1BAB - chains B and C of the 4 polymer chains in the assembly; structure by X-ray diffraction, 1.50 A resolution.

[Chain B]
Molecule: Hemoglobin thionville (deoxy) (beta chain)
Source organism: Homo sapiens
UniProt: P68871 (HBB_HUMAN); residue numbers follow UniProt; this construct covers 1-146
Sequence (146 residues; row label = number of the first residue in the row):
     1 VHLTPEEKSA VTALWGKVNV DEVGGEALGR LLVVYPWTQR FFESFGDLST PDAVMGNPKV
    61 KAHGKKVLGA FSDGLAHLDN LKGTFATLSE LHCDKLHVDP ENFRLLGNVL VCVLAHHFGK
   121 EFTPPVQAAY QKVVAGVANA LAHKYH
Curated features (UniProtKB/Swiss-Prot):
  - natural variant: Leu3 (H3L: In Graz; this construct carries the variant), Glu7 (E7A: In G-Makassar; E7K: In Hb C; E7Q: In Machida; E7V: In SKCA), Lys8 (E8K: In G-Siriraj; this construct carries the variant), Val11 (A11V: In Iraq-Halabja; this construct carries the variant), Gly16 (W16G: In Randwick; this construct carries the variant), Val23 (E23V: In D-Granada; this construct carries the variant), Gly24 (V24G: In Miyashiro; this construct carries the variant), Gly25 (G25D: In Moscva; G25R: In Riverdale-Bronx; G25V: In Savannah), Leu32 (L32P: In Yokohama), Val33 (L33V: In Muscat; this construct carries the variant), Arg40 (Q40R: In Tianshui; this construct carries the variant), Phe42 (F42Y: In Mequon; deletion: In Bruxelles), 11 further natural variant entries in UniProt
Bound ions: heme Fe near His92 (its only coordinating residue here)
Residues lining bound ligands: heme (HEM): Leu31, Thr38, Phe41, Phe42, His63, Lys66, Val67, Ala70, Phe71, Phe85, Leu88, Leu91, His92, Leu96, Val98, Asn102, Phe103, Leu106, Val137, Leu141

[Chain C]
Molecule: Hemoglobin thionville (deoxy) (alpha chain)
Source organism: Homo sapiens
UniProt: P69905 (HBA_HUMAN); residues 3-142 here correspond to UniProt positions 2-141 (UniProt number = residue number - 1)
Sequence (143 residues; numbered 0 to 142; the number before each row is that of its first residue; numbering starts at 0):
     0 XMELSPADKT NVKAAWGKVG AHAGEYGAEA LERMFLSFPT TKTYFPHFDL SHGSAQVKGH
    60 GKKVADALTN AVAHVDDMPN ALSALSDLHA HKLRVDPVNF KLLSHCLLVT LAAHLPAEFT
   120 PAVHASLDKF LASVSTVLTS KYR
Modified residues: ACE (acetyl group) at position 0
Curated features (UniProtKB/Swiss-Prot):
  - site: Lys62 (Not glycated)
Bound ions: heme Fe near His88 (its only coordinating residue here)
Residues lining bound ligands: heme (HEM): Met33, Thr40, Tyr43, Phe44, His46, Phe47, His59, Lys62, Val63, Ala66, Leu67, Leu84, Leu87, His88, Leu92, Val94, Asn98, Phe99, Leu102, Val133, Leu137

[Chain B / chain C interface]
Contacting residue pairs (26; chain B residue first):
  Val34(B) - Arg142(C)  hydrogen bond (backbone-side chain)
  Tyr35(B) - Arg142(C)
  Pro36(B) - Arg93(C)  hydrogen bond (backbone-side chain)
  Pro36(B) - Tyr141(C)
  Pro36(B) - Arg142(C)
  Trp37(B) - Arg93(C)
  Trp37(B) - Asp95(C)  hydrogen bond
  Trp37(B) - Pro96(C)
  Trp37(B) - Tyr141(C)  hydrophobic
  Gln39(B) - Arg93(C)  hydrogen bond
  Arg40(B) - Tyr43(C)
  Arg40(B) - Leu92(C)  hydrogen bond (side chain-backbone)
  Arg40(B) - Arg93(C)  hydrogen bond (side chain-backbone)
  His97(B) - Thr42(C)
  His97(B) - Pro45(C)
  Asp99(B) - Thr42(C)
  Asp99(B) - Tyr43(C)  hydrogen bond
  Asp99(B) - Asp95(C)
  Asp99(B) - Asn98(C)
  Pro100(B) - Thr39(C)
  Glu101(B) - Asp95(C)
  Glu101(B) - Val97(C)
  Leu105(B) - Asp95(C)
  Tyr145(B) - Thr42(C)
  His146(B) - Pro38(C)
  His146(B) - Lys41(C)  hydrogen bond (backbone-side chain)
Also at the interface, not in a pair above, chain B (14 interface residues in all): Val98

[In short]
Chain B and chain C each contribute 14 residues to their interface; the contacts include 8 hydrogen bonds.
Polar pairs include Val34(B)-Arg142(C), Pro36(B)-Arg93(C) and Trp37(B)-Asp95(C). Chain B binds heme. Chain C
binds heme.
Chain B is Hemoglobin thionville (deoxy) (beta chain) and chain C is Hemoglobin thionville (deoxy) (alpha
chain), both from Homo sapiens; the structure, Hemoglobin thionville: an alpha-chain variant with a
substitution of a glutamate for valine at na-1 and ..., was determined by X-ray diffraction.
